PDB entry 1D4K | X-ray diffraction, 1.85 A resolution | chains A and B

== Chain A (and B) ==
Name: HIV-1 protease
Notes: EC 3.4.23.16; chain B of this document is another copy of the same molecule, construct and numbering; everything in this record applies to it too
UniProtKB: P03369 (POL_HV1A2); residues 1-99 here correspond to UniProt positions 57-155 (UniProt number = residue number + 56)
Chain sequence (99 residues; row label = number of the first residue in the row):
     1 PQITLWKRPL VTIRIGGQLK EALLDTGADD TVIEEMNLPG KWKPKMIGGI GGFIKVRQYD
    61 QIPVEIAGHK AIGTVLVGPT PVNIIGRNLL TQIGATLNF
Modified / non-standard residues: Ala67 (alpha-aminobutyric acid; ABA); Ala95 (alpha-aminobutyric acid; ABA)
Construct notes: engineered mutation Lys7 (Gln63 in P03369), Ile33 (Leu89 in P03369), Ala67 (Cys123 in P03369), Ala95 (Cys151 in P03369)
Residues lining bound ligands: macrocyclic peptidomimetic inhibitor 8 (PI8; n-13-[(10S,13S)-9,12-dioxo-10-(2-butyl)-2-oxa-8,11-diazabicyclo [13.2.2] nonadeca-15,17,18-triene] (2R)-benzyl-(4S)-hydroxy-5-aminopentanoic (1R)-hydroxy-(2S)-indaneamide): Arg8, Leu23, Asp25, Gly27, Ala28, Asp29, Asp30, Val32, Ile47, Gly48, Gly49, Ile50, Pro81, Val82, Ile84

== How chain A and chain B interact ==
Contacting residue pairs (97):
  Pro1(A) with Leu97(B); Asn98(B); Phe99(B), hydrogen bond (backbone-backbone)
  Gln2(A) with Thr96(B); Leu97(B); Asn98(B), hydrogen bond
  Ile3(A) with Thr96(B); Leu97(B), hydrogen bond (backbone-backbone); Phe99(B), hydrophobic
  Thr4(A) with Thr96(B)
  Leu5(A) with Thr26(B); Arg87(B), hydrogen bond (backbone-side chain); Leu90(B), hydrophobic; Thr91(B); Ala95(B)
  Trp6(A) with Arg87(B), hydrogen bond (backbone-side chain); Thr91(B)
  Lys7(A) with Arg87(B)
  Arg8(A) with Asp29(B), salt bridge; Arg87(B)
  Pro9(A) with Thr26(B); Arg87(B); Leu97(B), hydrophobic
  Leu23(A) with Gly27(B)
  Leu24(A) with Thr26(B), hydrogen bond (backbone-side chain); Leu97(B), hydrophobic; Phe99(B), hydrophobic
  Asp25(A) with Asp25(B); Thr26(B); Gly27(B)
  Thr26(A) with Pro9(B); Leu24(B), hydrogen bond (side chain-backbone); Asp25(B); Thr26(B), hydrogen bond (side chain-backbone); Leu97(B)
  Gly27(A) with Leu23(B); Asp25(B), hydrogen bond (backbone-side chain)
  Asp29(A) with Arg8(B), salt bridge
  Gly49(A) with Ile50(B)
  Ile50(A) with Gly49(B); Ile50(B), hydrogen bond (backbone-backbone); Gly51(B); Gly52(B); Ile54(B), hydrophobic; Thr80(B); Ile84(B), hydrophobic
  Gly51(A) with Ile50(B); Gly51(B); Gly52(B); Ile54(B)
  Gly52(A) with Ile50(B); Gly51(B)
  Ile54(A) with Ile50(B), hydrophobic; Gly51(B)
  Ala67(A) with Phe99(B)
  His69(A) with Phe99(B)
  Thr80(A) with Ile50(B)
  Pro81(A) with Gly49(B)
  Ile84(A) with Ile50(B), hydrophobic
  Arg87(A) with Leu5(B), hydrogen bond (side chain-backbone); Trp6(B), hydrogen bond (side chain-backbone); Lys7(B); Arg8(B); Pro9(B)
  Leu90(A) with Leu5(B), hydrophobic
  Thr91(A) with Leu5(B); Trp6(B)
  Ile93(A) with Phe99(B)
  Gly94(A) with Asn98(B); Phe99(B)
  Ala95(A) with Leu5(B); Asn98(B); Phe99(B)
  Thr96(A) with Gln2(B); Ile3(B); Thr96(B); Leu97(B); Asn98(B), hydrogen bond (backbone-backbone)
  Leu97(A) with Pro1(B); Gln2(B); Ile3(B), hydrogen bond (backbone-backbone); Leu24(B), hydrophobic; Thr26(B); Ala95(B); Thr96(B); Leu97(B), hydrophobic
  Asn98(A) with Pro1(B); Gln2(B), hydrogen bond; Gly94(B); Ala95(B); Thr96(B), hydrogen bond (backbone-backbone); Asn98(B), hydrogen bond
  Phe99(A) with Pro1(B), hydrogen bond (backbone-backbone); His69(B); Ile93(B); Gly94(B); Ala95(B)
Also at the interface, not in a pair above, chain A (37 interface residues in all): Phe53, Ile66
Also at the interface, not in a pair above, chain B (36 interface residues in all): Thr4, Phe53, Ala67, Pro81

== Summary ==
37 residues of chain A face 36 of chain B across their interface, with 18 hydrogen bonds and 2 salt bridges.
Polar pairs include Arg8(A)-Asp29(B), Gln2(A)-Asn98(B) and Leu5(A)-Arg87(B). Chain A binds macrocyclic
peptidomimetic inhibitor 8.
Chain A and chain B are both HIV-1 protease; the structure, HIV-1 protease complexed with a macrocyclic
peptidomimetic inhibitor, was determined by X-ray diffraction together with 1D4L from the same study.
